PDB entry 2FJE | X-ray diffraction, 1.80 A resolution | chains A and D of the 4 polymer chains in the assembly

== Chain A ==
Name: adenylylsulfate reductase, subunit A
Organism: Archaeoglobus fulgidus
Notes: EC 1.8.99.2
Reference sequence: O28603 (O28603_ARCFU); residue numbers follow UniProt; this construct covers 1-643
Chain sequence (643 residues; numbered 1 to 643; the number before each row is that of its first residue):
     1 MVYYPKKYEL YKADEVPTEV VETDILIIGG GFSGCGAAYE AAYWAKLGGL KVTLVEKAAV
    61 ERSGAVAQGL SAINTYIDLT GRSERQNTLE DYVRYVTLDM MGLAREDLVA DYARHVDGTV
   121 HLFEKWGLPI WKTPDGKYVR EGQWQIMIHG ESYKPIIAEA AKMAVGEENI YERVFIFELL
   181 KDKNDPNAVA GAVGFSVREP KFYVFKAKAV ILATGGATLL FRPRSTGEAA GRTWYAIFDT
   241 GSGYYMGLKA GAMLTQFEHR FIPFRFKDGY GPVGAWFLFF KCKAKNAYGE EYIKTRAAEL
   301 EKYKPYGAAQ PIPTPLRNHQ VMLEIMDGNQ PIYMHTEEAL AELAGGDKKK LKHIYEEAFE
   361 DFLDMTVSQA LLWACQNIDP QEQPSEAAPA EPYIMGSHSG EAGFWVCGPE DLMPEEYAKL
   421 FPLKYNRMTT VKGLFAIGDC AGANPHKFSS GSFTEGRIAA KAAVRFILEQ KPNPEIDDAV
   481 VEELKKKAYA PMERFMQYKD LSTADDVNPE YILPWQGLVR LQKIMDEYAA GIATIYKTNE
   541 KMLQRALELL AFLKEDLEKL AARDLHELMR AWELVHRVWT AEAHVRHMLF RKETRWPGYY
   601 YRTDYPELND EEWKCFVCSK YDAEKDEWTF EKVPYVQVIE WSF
Not modelled in the structure: 1
Ligand contacts: FAD (flavin-adenine dinucleotide): Ile-28, Gly-29, Gly-30, Gly-31, Phe-32, Ser-33, Gly-34, Val-55, Glu-56, Lys-57, Ser-63, Gly-64, Ala-65, Val-66, Leu-70, Ser-71, Ala-72, Ile-73, Asn-74, Val-174, Phe-175, Ile-176, Ala-213, Thr-214, Gly-215, Trp-234, Tyr-235, Ala-236, Phe-238, Asp-239, Ser-242, Met-246, Met-365, Thr-366, Ser-397, His-398, Ile-437, Gly-438, Asp-439, Phe-448, Ser-449, Ser-450, Ser-452

== Chain D ==
Name: adenylylsulfate reductase, subunit B
Organism: Archaeoglobus fulgidus
Notes: EC 1.8.99.2
Reference sequence: O28604 (O28604_ARCFU); residues 2701-2850 here correspond to UniProt positions 1-150 (UniProt number = residue number - 2700)
Chain sequence (150 residues; numbered 2701 to 2850; the number before each row is that of its first residue):
  2701 MPSFVNPEKC DGCKALERTA CEYICPNDLM TLDKEKMKAY NREPDMCWEC YSCVKMCPQG
  2761 AIDVRGYVDY SPLGGACVPM RGTSDIMWTV KYRNGKVLRF KFAIRTTPWG SIQPFEGFPE
  2821 PTEEALKSEL LAGEPEIIGT SEFPQVKKKA
Not modelled in the structure: 2701
Metal / ion sites: 4Fe-4S cluster Fe site 1: Cys-2710, Cys-2713, Cys-2721, Cys-2757; 4Fe-4S cluster Fe site 2: Cys-2725, Cys-2747, Cys-2750, Cys-2753
Ligand contacts:
  - 4Fe-4S cluster (SF4), molecule 1: Ser-2703, Cys-2725, Pro-2726, Leu-2729, Met-2730, Asn-2741, Cys-2747, Trp-2748, Glu-2749, Cys-2750, Tyr-2751, Ser-2752, Cys-2753
  - 4Fe-4S cluster (SF4), molecule 2: Val-2705, Cys-2710, Asp-2711, Gly-2712, Cys-2713, Thr-2719, Ala-2720, Cys-2721, Leu-2732, Ala-2739, Cys-2757, Pro-2758, Gln-2759, Ala-2761, Ile-2762

== Interface between chain A and chain D ==
Pairs across the interface - 39 pairs, chain A then chain D:
  Asp-500(A) with Pro-2707(D)
  Leu-501(A) with Phe-2704(D); Val-2705(D); Asn-2706(D); Pro-2707(D)
  Ser-502(A) with Phe-2704(D); Val-2705(D); Pro-2707(D)
  Thr-503(A) with Val-2705(D), hydrogen bond (backbone-backbone); Pro-2707(D); Lys-2736(D); Ala-2739(D), hydrogen bond (side chain-backbone); Tyr-2740(D)
  Asp-506(A) with Arg-2765(D), hydrogen bond (backbone-side chain)
  Val-507(A) with Ser-2703(D); Phe-2704(D), hydrophobic; Pro-2744(D), hydrophobic; Arg-2765(D)
  Asn-508(A) with Arg-2765(D), hydrogen bond (backbone-side chain)
  Pro-509(A) with Phe-2704(D); Arg-2765(D); Leu-2773(D)
  Ile-512(A) with Leu-2773(D), hydrophobic
  Gln-516(A) with Arg-2765(D); Val-2768(D)
  Val-519(A) with Asp-2769(D)
  Arg-520(A) with Val-2768(D); Asp-2769(D); Ser-2771(D); Pro-2772(D)
  Lys-523(A) with Asp-2769(D); Tyr-2770(D)
  Phe-552(A) with Pro-2772(D), hydrophobic; Arg-2793(D)
  Glu-555(A) with Arg-2793(D), salt bridge
  Asp-556(A) with Pro-2772(D); Leu-2773(D), hydrogen bond (side chain-backbone); Arg-2793(D), salt bridge
  Lys-559(A) with Leu-2773(D)
Interface residues without a listed pair, chain A (19 interface residues in all): Glu-510, Tyr-511
Interface residues without a listed pair, chain D (19 interface residues in all): Pro-2702, Lys-2738

== Summary ==
The chain A/chain D interface involves 19 residues from each chain; the contacts include 5 hydrogen bonds and
2 salt bridges. Polar pairs include Glu-555(A)/Arg-2793(D), Asp-556(A)/Arg-2793(D) and Thr-503(A)/Ala-2739(D).
Bound to chain A: flavin-adenine dinucleotide. Chain D binds 4Fe-4S cluster.
Here chain A is adenylylsulfate reductase, subunit A and chain D is adenylylsulfate reductase, subunit B, both
from Archaeoglobus fulgidus. Entry 2FJE (adenosine-5-phosphosulfate reductase oxidized state) was determined
by X-ray diffraction, deposited together with 2FJA, 2FJB and 2FJD.
